Entry 5L5E (X-ray diffraction, 2.90 A resolution); this record covers chains S and T of the 28 polymer chains in the assembly.

[Chain S]
Protein: Proteasome subunit alpha type-6
Source organism: Saccharomyces cerevisiae (strain ATCC 204508 / S288c)
Notes: EC 3.4.25.1
UniProtKB: P40302 (PSA6_YEAST); residues 0-233 here correspond to UniProt positions 1-234 (UniProt number = residue number + 1)
Amino-acid sequence (234 residues; numbered 0 to 233; the number before each row is that of its first residue; numbering starts at 0):
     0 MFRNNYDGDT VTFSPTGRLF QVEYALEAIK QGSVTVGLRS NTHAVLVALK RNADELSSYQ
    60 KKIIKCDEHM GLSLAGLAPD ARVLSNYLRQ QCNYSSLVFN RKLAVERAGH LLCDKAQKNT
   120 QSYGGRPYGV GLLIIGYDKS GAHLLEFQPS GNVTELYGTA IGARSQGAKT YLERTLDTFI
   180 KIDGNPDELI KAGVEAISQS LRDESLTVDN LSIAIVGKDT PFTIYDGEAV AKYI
Not modelled in the structure: 0-2
Curated features (UniProtKB/Swiss-Prot):
  - modified residue: Ser13 (Phosphoserine)
  - cross-link: Lys190 (Glycyl lysine isopeptide (Lys-Gly) (interchain with G-Cter in ubiquitin))

[Chain T]
Protein: Probable proteasome subunit alpha type-7
Source organism: Saccharomyces cerevisiae (strain ATCC 204508 / S288c)
Notes: EC 3.4.25.1
UniProtKB: P21242 (PSA7_YEAST); residues -3 to 284 here correspond to UniProt positions 1-288 (UniProt number = residue number + 4)
Amino-acid sequence (288 residues; each row starts with the number of its first residue; numbers below 1 keep their minus sign (Met-3 is residue -3)):
    -3 MTSIGTGYDL SNSVFSPDGR NFQVEYAVKA VENGTTSIGI KCNDGVVFAV EKLITSKLLV
    57 PQKNVKIQVV DRHIGCVYSG LIPDGRHLVN RGREEAASFK KLYKTPIPIP AFADRLGQYV
   117 QAHTLYNSVR PFGVSTIFGG VDKNGAHLYM LEPSGSYWGY KGAATGKGRQ SAKAELEKLV
   177 DHHPEGLSAR EAVKQAAKII YLAHEDNKEK DFELEISWCS LSETNGLHKF VKGDLLQEAI
   237 DFAQKEINGD DDEDEDDSDN VMSSDDENAP VATNANATTD QEGDIHLE
Not modelled in the structure: -3 to 1, 245-284
Curated features (UniProtKB/Swiss-Prot):
  - modified residue: Thr-2 (N-acetylthreonine)

[Chain S / chain T interface]
Residue-residue contacts (63):
  Asn4(S) - Leu6(T)
  Tyr5(S) - Asp5(T)  hydrogen bond
  Tyr5(S) - Leu6(T)  hydrophobic
  Thr9(S) - Arg126(T)
  Val10(S) - Gln19(T)
  Val10(S) - Asn123(T)
  Val10(S) - Ser124(T)
  Val10(S) - Val125(T)
  Val10(S) - Arg126(T)
  Thr11(S) - Leu6(T)
  Thr11(S) - Gln19(T)
  Phe12(S) - Gln19(T)
  Phe12(S) - Tyr22(T)  hydrophobic
  Phe12(S) - Ala23(T)  hydrophobic
  Phe12(S) - Arg126(T)
  Phe12(S) - Pro127(T)
  Ser13(S) - Tyr22(T)
  Pro14(S) - Tyr22(T)  hydrophobic
  Pro14(S) - Lys25(T)
  Thr15(S) - Lys25(T)
  Gly16(S) - Tyr22(T)
  Gly16(S) - Lys25(T)
  Gly16(S) - Ala26(T)
  Leu18(S) - Leu77(T)  hydrophobic
  Leu18(S) - Arg126(T)
  His109(S) - Arg82(T)
  Cys112(S) - Arg82(T)
  Asp113(S) - Arg82(T)  salt bridge
  Asp113(S) - Asn86(T)
  Gln116(S) - Pro79(T)
  Gln116(S) - Asp80(T)
  Gln116(S) - His83(T)  hydrogen bond
  Gln116(S) - Arg126(T)
  Thr119(S) - Arg126(T)  hydrogen bond (backbone-side chain)
  Gln120(S) - His119(T)
  Gln120(S) - Val125(T)
  Gln120(S) - Arg126(T)  hydrogen bond (backbone-backbone)
  Gln120(S) - Pro127(T)
  Gln120(S) - Phe128(T)
  Ser121(S) - Ser124(T)
  Tyr122(S) - Ser124(T)  hydrogen bond (backbone-backbone)
  Ser149(S) - Pro79(T)
  Gly150(S) - Pro79(T)
  Asn151(S) - Ile78(T)
  Asn151(S) - Pro79(T)
  Thr153(S) - Leu55(T)
  Thr153(S) - Asn60(T)
  Glu154(S) - Val56(T)
  Glu154(S) - Lys59(T)
  Glu154(S) - Asn60(T)  hydrogen bond (backbone-side chain)
  Leu155(S) - Leu54(T)
  Leu155(S) - Leu55(T)
  Leu155(S) - Val56(T)
  Tyr156(S) - Leu54(T)  hydrogen bond (backbone-backbone)
  Tyr156(S) - Leu55(T)
  Tyr156(S) - Val56(T)
  Tyr156(S) - Pro57(T)
  Gly157(S) - Leu54(T)
  Lys168(S) - Leu54(T)
  Leu171(S) - Leu54(T)
  Glu172(S) - Ser52(T)  hydrogen bond
  Glu172(S) - Lys53(T)  hydrogen bond (side chain-backbone)
  Leu175(S) - Lys53(T)
Other interface residues (no listed pair), chain S (34 interface residues in all): Arg38, Val152, Phe178
Other interface residues (no listed pair), chain T (30 interface residues in all): Gly129

[Overview]
Chain S and chain T form an interface of 34 and 30 residues respectively, with 9 hydrogen bonds and 1 salt
bridge. Polar pairs include Asp113(S)-Arg82(T), Tyr5(S)-Asp5(T) and Gln116(S)-His83(T).
Chain S is Proteasome subunit alpha type-6 and chain T is Probable proteasome subunit alpha type-7, both from
Saccharomyces cerevisiae (strain ATCC 204508 / S288c); the structure, Yeast 20S proteasome with human beta5i
(1-138) and human beta6 (97-111; 118-133) in complex with carfilzomib, was determined by X-ray diffraction,
deposited together with 5L52, 5L54, 5L55, 5L5A, 5L5B, 5L5D and 30 further entries.
